1O8O - chains A and C of the 3 polymer chains in the assembly; structure by X-ray diffraction, 2.70 A resolution.

Chain A (and C):
Molecule: Molybdopterin biosynthesis CNX1 protein
Source organism: Arabidopsis thaliana
Notes: fragment: cnx1 g-domain, residues 462-623; chain C of this document is another copy of the same molecule, construct and numbering; everything in this record applies to it too
UniProt: Q39054 (CNX1_ARATH); residues 1-167 here correspond to UniProt positions 462-628 (UniProt number = residue number + 461)
Sequence (167 residues; each row starts with the number of its first residue):
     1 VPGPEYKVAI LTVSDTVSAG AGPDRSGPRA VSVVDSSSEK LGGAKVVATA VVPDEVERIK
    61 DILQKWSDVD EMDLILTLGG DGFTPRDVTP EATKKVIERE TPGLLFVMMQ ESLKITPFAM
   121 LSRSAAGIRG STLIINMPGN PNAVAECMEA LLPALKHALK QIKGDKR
Unresolved in the structure: 1-2, 165-167
Construct notes: engineered mutation Asp-81 (Thr542 in Q39054)
Curated features (UniProtKB/Swiss-Prot):
  - binding site (AMP): Asp-24, Arg-25, Gly-80, Gly-139
  - binding site (substrate): Ser-112, Gly-139, Glu-146

How chain A and chain C interact:
Contacting residue pairs (41; chain A residue first):
  Gly-82(A) with Arg-99(C)
  Phe-83(A) with Arg-99(C), hydrogen bond (backbone-side chain); Thr-101(C); Leu-104(C), hydrophobic; Ala-158(C), hydrophobic; Gln-161(C); Ile-162(C)
  Thr-84(A) with Arg-99(C), hydrogen bond (backbone-side chain); Gln-161(C)
  Pro-85(A) with Arg-99(C); Gln-161(C); Ile-162(C)
  Asp-87(A) with Arg-99(C), hydrogen bond (backbone-side chain)
  Glu-91(A) with Glu-98(C); Arg-99(C); Glu-100(C)
  Lys-94(A) with Glu-100(C), salt bridge
  Phe-106(A) with Phe-106(C), hydrophobic
  Met-109(A) with Gly-103(C); Phe-106(C), hydrophobic
  Gln-110(A) with Phe-106(C); Gln-110(C)
  Leu-113(A) with Phe-106(C), hydrophobic; Val-107(C), hydrophobic; Gln-110(C)
  Pro-117(A) with Pro-153(C), hydrophobic; Ala-154(C)
  Phe-118(A) with Pro-153(C); His-157(C)
  Met-120(A) with Gly-103(C); Leu-104(C), hydrophobic; Val-107(C), hydrophobic; Ala-150(C); Leu-151(C), hydrophobic; Ala-154(C), hydrophobic
  Leu-121(A) with Ala-154(C); His-157(C); Ala-158(C), hydrophobic; Gln-161(C)
  Arg-123(A) with Arg-99(C); Glu-100(C), hydrogen bond (side chain-backbone)
Interface residues without a listed pair, chain A (18 interface residues in all): Ser-122, Ser-124
Interface residues without a listed pair, chain C (20 interface residues in all): Pro-102, Ile-128, Leu-133

Overview:
18 residues of chain A face 20 of chain C across their interface; the contacts include 4 hydrogen bonds and 1
salt bridge. Among the polar pairs are Lys-94(A)/Glu-100(C), Phe-83(A)/Arg-99(C) and Thr-84(A)/Arg-99(C).
Chain A and chain C are both Molybdopterin biosynthesis CNX1 protein (Arabidopsis thaliana); the structure,
The active site of the molybdenum cofactor biosynthetic protein domain Cnx1G, was determined by X-ray
diffraction (same publication as 1O8N and 1O8Q).
